6GXH - chains A and B; structure by X-ray diffraction, 1.80 A resolution.

Chain A (and B):
Molecule: Fluoroacetate dehalogenase
Source organism: Rhodopseudomonas palustris (strain ATCC BAA-98 / CGA009)
Notes: EC 3.8.1.3; chain B of this document is another copy of the same molecule, construct and numbering; everything in this record applies to it too
UniProtKB: Q6NAM1 (DEHA_RHOPA); residue numbers follow UniProt; this construct covers 1-302
Amino-acid sequence (306 residues; numbered -1 to 304; the number before each row is that of its first residue; numbers below 1 keep their minus sign (Gly-1 is residue -1)):
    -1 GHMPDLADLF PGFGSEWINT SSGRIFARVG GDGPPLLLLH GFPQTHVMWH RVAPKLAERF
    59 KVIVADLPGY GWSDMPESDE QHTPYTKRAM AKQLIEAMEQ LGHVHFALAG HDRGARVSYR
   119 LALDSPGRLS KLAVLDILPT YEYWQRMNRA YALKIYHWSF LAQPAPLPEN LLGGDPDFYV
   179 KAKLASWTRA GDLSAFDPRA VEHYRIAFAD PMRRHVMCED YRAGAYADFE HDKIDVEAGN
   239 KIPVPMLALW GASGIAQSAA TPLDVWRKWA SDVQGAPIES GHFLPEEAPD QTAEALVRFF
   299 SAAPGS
Unresolved in the structure: -1 to 2, 300-304
Differences from the reference sequence: expression tag (-1 to 0, 303-304)

Chain A / chain B interface:
Pairs across the interface (46):
  Trp142(A) with Arg147(B)
  Met145(A) with Met145(B); Asn146(B); Ala150(B), hydrophobic
  Asn146(A) with Met145(B)
  Arg147(A) with Trp142(B); Ala223(B), hydrogen bond (side chain-backbone); Tyr224(B); Phe227(B)
  Ala150(A) with Met145(B), hydrophobic; Ser157(B), hydrogen bond (backbone-side chain)
  Leu151(A) with Ala160(B), hydrophobic; Gln161(B), hydrogen bond (backbone-side chain); Tyr224(B)
  Tyr154(A) with Ser157(B); Phe158(B), hydrophobic; Gln161(B); Leu165(B)
  Ser157(A) with Ala150(B), hydrogen bond (side chain-backbone); Leu151(B); Tyr154(B); Ser157(B)
  Phe158(A) with Tyr154(B), hydrophobic; Phe158(B), hydrophobic; Leu169(B), hydrophobic
  Gln161(A) with Leu151(B), hydrogen bond (side chain-backbone); Tyr154(B)
  Pro164(A) with Phe176(B), hydrophobic
  Leu165(A) with Tyr154(B); Phe176(B), hydrophobic; Ala180(B), hydrophobic; Lys181(B)
  Asn168(A) with Asp173(B); Phe176(B)
  Leu169(A) with Leu169(B); Tyr177(B), hydrophobic
  Gly172(A) with Gly172(B)
  Phe176(A) with Leu165(B), hydrophobic; Asn168(B)
  Tyr177(A) with Leu169(B), hydrophobic
  Lys181(A) with Leu165(B)
  Ala223(A) with Arg147(B), hydrogen bond (backbone-side chain); Leu151(B), hydrophobic
  Tyr224(A) with Arg147(B); Leu151(B)
  Phe227(A) with Arg147(B)
Interface residues without a listed pair, chain A (24 interface residues in all): Ala160, Leu170, Glu228
Interface residues without a listed pair, chain B (26 interface residues in all): Pro164, Leu170, Glu228

Overview:
24 residues of chain A face 26 of chain B across their interface, with 6 hydrogen bonds. Polar contacts
include Arg147(A)-Ala223(B), Ala150(A)-Ser157(B) and Leu151(A)-Gln161(B).
Chain A and chain B are both Fluoroacetate dehalogenase (Rhodopseudomonas palustris (strain ATCC BAA-98 /
CGA009)); the structure, The hit-and-return system enables efficient time-resolved serial synchrotron
crystallography: FAcD 0MS after reaction initiation, was determined by X-ray diffraction together with 6FSX,
6GXD, 6GXF, 6GXL and 6GXT from the same study.
